Entry 6SLV (X-ray diffraction, 1.90 A resolution); this record covers chains A and P.

Chain A:
Molecule: 14-3-3 protein sigma
Source organism: Homo sapiens
Reference sequence: P31947 (1433S_HUMAN); numbering as in UniProt (aligned over 1-231)
Chain sequence (236 residues; each row starts with the number of its first residue; numbers below 1 keep their minus sign (Gly-4 is residue -4)):
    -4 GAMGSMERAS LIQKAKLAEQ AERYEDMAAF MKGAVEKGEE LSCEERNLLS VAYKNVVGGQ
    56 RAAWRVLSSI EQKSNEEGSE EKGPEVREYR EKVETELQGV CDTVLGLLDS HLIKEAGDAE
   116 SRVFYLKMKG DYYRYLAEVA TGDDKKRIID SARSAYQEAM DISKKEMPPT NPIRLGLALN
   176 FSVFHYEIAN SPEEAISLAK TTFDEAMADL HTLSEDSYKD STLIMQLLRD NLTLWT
Sequence notes: expression tag (-4 to 0)
Metal / ion sites: Mg2+ site 1 near Glu2 (its only coordinating residue here); Mg2+ site 2: Glu35, Glu110, Glu188; Mg2+ site 3: Glu86, Glu89
Small-molecule neighbours: LJW (4-(methylamino)-7-propan-2-yloxy-1-benzothiophene-2-carboximidamide): Glu14, Cys38, Glu39, Asn42, Leu43, Val46

Chain P:
Molecule: Cellular tumor antigen p53
Reference sequence: P04637 (P53_HUMAN); numbering as in UniProt (aligned over 382-393)
Chain sequence (12 residues; row label = number of the first residue in the row):
   382 KLMFKTEGPD SD
Modified / non-standard residues: Thr387 (phosphothreonine; TPO)

Interface between chain A and chain P:
Contacting residue pairs (34):
  Lys49(A) - Thr387(P)
  Lys49(A) - Glu388(P)
  Lys49(A) - Pro390(P)  hydrogen bond (side chain-backbone)
  Lys49(A) - Ser392(P)  hydrogen bond (backbone-side chain)
  Asn50(A) - Pro390(P)
  Asn50(A) - Ser392(P)
  Gly53(A) - Ser392(P)
  Gly53(A) - Asp393(P)
  Gly54(A) - Ser392(P)  hydrogen bond (backbone-backbone)
  Arg56(A) - Met384(P)
  Arg56(A) - Thr387(P)
  Arg56(A) - Asp393(P)  salt bridge
  Ala57(A) - Asp393(P)
  Arg60(A) - Lys382(P)
  Arg60(A) - Met384(P)
  Arg60(A) - Asp393(P)  salt bridge
  Lys122(A) - Glu388(P)  salt bridge
  Arg129(A) - Thr387(P)
  Tyr130(A) - Thr387(P)
  Leu174(A) - Lys386(P)
  Leu174(A) - Thr387(P)
  Leu174(A) - Glu388(P)
  Asn175(A) - Thr387(P)
  Asn175(A) - Glu388(P)  hydrogen bond (side chain-backbone)
  Val178(A) - Lys386(P)
  Val178(A) - Thr387(P)
  Tyr181(A) - Phe385(P)  hydrophobic
  Glu182(A) - Phe385(P)
  Leu222(A) - Lys386(P)
  Asp225(A) - Lys386(P)  salt bridge
  Asn226(A) - Phe385(P)
  Asn226(A) - Lys386(P)  hydrogen bond (side chain-backbone)
  Leu229(A) - Phe385(P)  hydrophobic
  Trp230(A) - Phe385(P)
Interface residues without a listed pair, chain A (23 interface residues in all): Val46, Glu133, Gly171
Interface residues without a listed pair, chain P (10 interface residues in all): Asp391

In short:
Chain A and chain P form an interface of 23 and 10 residues respectively; the contacts include 5 hydrogen
bonds and 4 salt bridges. Among the polar pairs are Arg56(A)-Asp393(P), Arg60(A)-Asp393(P) and
Lys122(A)-Glu388(P). Bound to chain A: compound LJW.
Here chain A is 14-3-3 protein sigma (Homo sapiens) and chain P is Cellular tumor antigen p53. Entry 6SLV
(Fragment AZ-013 binding at the p53pT387/14-3-3 sigma interface) was determined by X-ray diffraction (same
publication as 6R5L, 6RHC, 6RJL, 6RJQ, 6RJZ, 6RK8 and 24 further entries).
